Entry 7BDZ (X-ray diffraction, 1.94 A resolution); this record covers chain AAA.

[Chain AAA]
Protein: Lysozyme
Organism: Gallus gallus
Notes: EC 3.2.1.17
Reference sequence: P00698 (LYSC_CHICK); residues 1-129 here correspond to UniProt positions 19-147 (UniProt number = residue number + 18)
Sequence (129 residues; row label = number of the first residue in the row):
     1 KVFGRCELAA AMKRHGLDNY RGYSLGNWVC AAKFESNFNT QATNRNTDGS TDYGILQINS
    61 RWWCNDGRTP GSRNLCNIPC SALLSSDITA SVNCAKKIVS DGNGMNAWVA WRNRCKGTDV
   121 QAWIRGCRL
Disulfides: C6-C127, C30-C115, C64-C80, C76-C94
Bound ions: Rh ion site 1: K13, L129 (together with acetate ion); Rh ion site 2: R14, H15 (together with acetate ion); Rh ion site 3 near D18 (its only coordinating residue here)
Curated features (UniProtKB/Swiss-Prot):
  - active site: E35, D52
  - binding site (substrate): D101
What the authors report for this chain:
  - Rh ion coordination: K13, R14, H15, D18, L129

[Summary]
The Rh ion site 1 is built by K13 and L129. R14 and H15 form the Rh ion site 2. From UniProt: active-site
residues E35 and D52 and substrate-binding residue D101. The paper reports Rh ion coordination by K13, R14 and
H15 among others.
Chain AAA is Lysozyme (Gallus gallus); the structure, X-ray structure of Hen Egg White Lysozyme with dirhodium
tetraacetate (1), was determined by X-ray diffraction (same publication as 7BE0, 7BE1, 7BE2, 7BEB and 7BEC).
